Entry 3J93 (electron microscopy, 8.80 A resolution (very low resolution: no residue pairs are listed; an interface is given only as per-side residue counts)); this record covers chains L and H.

# Chain L
Protein: neutralizing antibody 22A12, light chain
From: Mus musculus
Notes: fragment: Fab; antibody fragment or engineered binder
Chain sequence (214 residues; each row starts with the number of its first residue):
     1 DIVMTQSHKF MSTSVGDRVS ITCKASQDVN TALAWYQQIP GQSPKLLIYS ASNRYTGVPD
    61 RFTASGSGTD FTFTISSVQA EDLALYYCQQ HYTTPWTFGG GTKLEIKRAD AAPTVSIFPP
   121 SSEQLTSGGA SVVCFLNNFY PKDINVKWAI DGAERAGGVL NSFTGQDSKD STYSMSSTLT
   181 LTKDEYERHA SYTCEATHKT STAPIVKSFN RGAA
Disulfides: C23-C88, C134-C194

# Chain H
Protein: neutralizing antibody 22A12, heavy chain
From: Mus musculus
Notes: fragment: Fab; antibody fragment or engineered binder
Chain sequence (220 residues; numbered 1 to 220; the number before each row is that of its first residue):
     1 AVHLQGTELV KPGASAGVKL SCKASGYTFT NYDMNWVRQR PEQGLEWIGW IFPGDGSTRY
    61 NEKFKGKATL TTDKSSSTAY QLNRLTSEDS AVYFCARRGF HGSYSFAYWG QGTLVTVSGA
   121 KTTAPSVYPL APAAGAAGAG SSVTLGCLVK GYFPEPVTLT WNSGSLSSGV HTFPAVLADL
   181 YTLSSSVTVT SSTWPAESIT CNVAHPASST KVDKKIEPRG
Disulfides: C22-C95, C147-C201

# Interface between chain L and chain H
At this resolution (9 A) residue pairs are not listed: 41 residues of chain L and 42 of chain H lie at the interface.

# Summary
The interface between chain L and chain H involves 41 residues on one side and 42 on the other.
Here chain L is neutralizing antibody 22A12, light chain and chain H is neutralizing antibody 22A12, heavy
chain, both from Mus musculus. Entry 3J93 (Fitting of Fab into the cryoEM density map of EV71 procapsid in
complex with Fab22A12) was determined by electron microscopy (same publication as 3J91).
